PDB entry 8ETU | electron microscopy, 2.80 A resolution | chains V and Q of the 10 polymer chains in the assembly

# Chain V
Name: RuvB-like protein 1
Organism: Saccharomyces cerevisiae S288C
Notes: EC 3.6.4.12
UniProt: Q03940 (RUVB1_YEAST); residue numbers follow UniProt; this construct covers 21-463
Sequence (443 residues; numbered 21 to 463; the number before each row is that of its first residue):
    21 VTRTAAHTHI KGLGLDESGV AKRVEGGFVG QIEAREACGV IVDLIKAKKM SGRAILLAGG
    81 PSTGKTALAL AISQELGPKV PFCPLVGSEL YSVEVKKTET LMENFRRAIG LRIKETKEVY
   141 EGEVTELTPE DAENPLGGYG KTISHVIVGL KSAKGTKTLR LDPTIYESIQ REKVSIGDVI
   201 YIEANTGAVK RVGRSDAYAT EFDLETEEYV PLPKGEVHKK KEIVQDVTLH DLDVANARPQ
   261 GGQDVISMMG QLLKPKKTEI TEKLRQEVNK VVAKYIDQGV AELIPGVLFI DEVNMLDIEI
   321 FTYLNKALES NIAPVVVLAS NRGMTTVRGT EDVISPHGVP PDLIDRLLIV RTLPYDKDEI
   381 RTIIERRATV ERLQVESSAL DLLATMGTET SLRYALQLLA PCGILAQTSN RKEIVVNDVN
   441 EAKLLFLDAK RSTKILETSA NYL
Ligand contacts: ADP (adenosine-5'-diphosphate): Ala-26, His-27, His-29, Ile-30, Gly-47, Phe-48, Val-49, Gln-51, Gly-80, Pro-81, Ser-82, Thr-83, Gly-84, Lys-85, Thr-86, Ala-87, Asn-341, Tyr-375, Ile-383, Leu-412, Arg-413, Leu-416

# Chain Q
Name: Chromatin-remodeling ATPase INO80
Organism: Saccharomyces cerevisiae S288C
Notes: EC 3.6.4.-
UniProt: P53115 (INO80_YEAST); residue numbers follow UniProt; this construct covers 948-1432
Sequence (485 residues; row label = number of the first residue in the row):
   948 IEIDVLCDLT QRQAKLYQVL KSQISTNYDA IENAATNDST SNSASNSGSD QNLINAVMQF
  1008 RKVCNHPDLF ERADVDSPFS FTTFGKTTSM LTASVANNNS SVISNSNMNL SSMSSNNISN
  1068 GKFTDLIYSS RNPIKYSLPR LIYEDLILPN YNNDVDIANK LKNVKFNIFN PSTNYELCLF
  1128 LSKLTGEPSL NEFFRVSTTP LLKRVIERTN GPKNTDSLSF KTITQELLEV TRNAPSEGVM
  1188 ASLLNVEKHA YEREYLNCIQ RGYHPNVSAP PVTIEVLGSS HVTNSINNEL FDPLISQALS
  1248 DIPAITQYNM HVKKGIPVED FPKTGLFPEP LNKNFSSNIS MPSMDRFITE SAKLRKLDEL
  1308 LVKLKSEGHR VLIYFQMTKM MDLMEEYLTY RQYNHIRLDG SSKLEDRRDL VHDWQTNPEI
  1368 FVFLLSTRAG GLGINLTAAD TVIFYDSDWN PTIDSQAMDR AHRLGQTRQV TVYRLLVRGT
  1428 IEERM
Not modelled in the structure: 986-998, 1037-1068, 1346-1355, 1375-1381, 1409-1413

# Interface between chain V and chain Q
Residue-residue contacts - 107 pairs, chain V then chain Q:
  Lys-66(V) / Ser-969(Q)  hydrogen bond (side chain-backbone)
  Gln-94(V) / Gln-965(Q)
  Glu-95(V) / Ser-969(Q)
  Leu-96(V) / Ser-969(Q)
  Gly-97(V) / Ser-969(Q)
  Pro-98(V) / Gln-965(Q)
  Pro-98(V) / Val-966(Q)
  Ile-133(V) / Phe-1026(Q)  hydrophobic
  Glu-135(V) / Phe-1026(Q)
  Glu-135(V) / Ser-1027(Q)  hydrogen bond (side chain-backbone)
  Lys-137(V) / Ser-1024(Q)  hydrogen bond
  Lys-137(V) / Pro-1025(Q)  hydrogen bond (side chain-backbone)
  Lys-137(V) / Ser-1027(Q)  hydrogen bond
  Glu-138(V) / Phe-1031(Q)
  Glu-138(V) / Lys-1033(Q)
  Glu-138(V) / Thr-1034(Q)  hydrogen bond (side chain-backbone)
  Tyr-140(V) / Leu-1073(Q)  hydrophobic
  Asp-151(V) / Thr-1253(Q)
  Asp-151(V) / Asn-1256(Q)  hydrogen bond
  Ala-152(V) / Lys-1261(Q)  hydrogen bond (backbone-side chain)
  Pro-155(V) / Met-1257(Q)  hydrophobic
  Pro-155(V) / Lys-1261(Q)
  Leu-156(V) / Met-1257(Q)  hydrophobic
  Leu-156(V) / Ile-1263(Q)  hydrophobic
  Leu-156(V) / Asp-1267(Q)
  Leu-156(V) / Pro-1269(Q)
  Lys-161(V) / Ser-1243(Q)
  Lys-161(V) / Gln-1244(Q)
  Thr-162(V) / Gln-1244(Q)
  Thr-162(V) / Ile-1249(Q)
  Thr-162(V) / Thr-1253(Q)
  Thr-178(V) / Phe-1070(Q)
  Thr-178(V) / Thr-1071(Q)  hydrogen bond (backbone-backbone)
  Leu-179(V) / Thr-1071(Q)
  Arg-180(V) / Phe-1070(Q)
  Arg-180(V) / Thr-1071(Q)  hydrogen bond (backbone-backbone)
  Arg-180(V) / Asp-1072(Q)  salt bridge
  Arg-180(V) / Leu-1073(Q)  hydrogen bond (backbone-backbone)
  Leu-181(V) / Leu-1073(Q)
  Asp-182(V) / Leu-1073(Q)  hydrogen bond (backbone-backbone)
  Asp-182(V) / Ile-1074(Q)
  Asp-182(V) / Tyr-1075(Q)
  Ile-185(V) / Tyr-1075(Q)  hydrophobic
  Tyr-186(V) / Pro-1250(Q)
  Glu-187(V) / Ser-1247(Q)  hydrogen bond
  Gln-190(V) / Asp-1248(Q)
  Arg-191(V) / Leu-1246(Q)
  Arg-191(V) / Phe-1274(Q)
  Glu-192(V) / Ser-1283(Q)  hydrogen bond
  Glu-192(V) / Ser-1284(Q)
  Tyr-201(V) / Val-1022(Q)
  Tyr-201(V) / Met-1288(Q)  hydrophobic
  Glu-203(V) / Ser-1027(Q)
  Ala-204(V) / Phe-1031(Q)
  Asn-205(V) / Ser-1027(Q)
  Asn-205(V) / Thr-1029(Q)
  Asn-205(V) / Phe-1031(Q)
  Asn-205(V) / Ser-1077(Q)  hydrogen bond (backbone-side chain)
  Thr-206(V) / Ser-1027(Q)
  Thr-206(V) / Thr-1029(Q)
  Thr-206(V) / Tyr-1075(Q)
  Thr-206(V) / Ser-1077(Q)
  Val-209(V) / Ser-1284(Q)
  Lys-210(V) / Ser-1284(Q)
  Lys-210(V) / Ile-1286(Q)
  Val-212(V) / Met-1288(Q)  hydrophobic
  Glu-225(V) / Lys-1280(Q)
  His-238(V) / Thr-1034(Q)
  Lys-240(V) / Thr-1034(Q)  hydrogen bond (side chain-backbone)
  Lys-241(V) / Asp-1021(Q)  salt bridge
  Ile-243(V) / Asp-1021(Q)
  Ile-243(V) / Val-1022(Q)
  Gln-245(V) / Ser-1024(Q)  hydrogen bond (side chain-backbone)
  Gln-245(V) / Pro-1025(Q)
  Gln-245(V) / Phe-1026(Q)
  Val-247(V) / Val-1214(Q)  hydrophobic
  Asp-251(V) / Asn-1213(Q)
  Asp-251(V) / Val-1214(Q)
  Leu-252(V) / Phe-1028(Q)  hydrophobic
  Leu-252(V) / Val-1214(Q)  hydrophobic
  Ala-255(V) / Val-1214(Q)
  Ala-255(V) / Ala-1216(Q)
  Asn-256(V) / Phe-1028(Q)
  Asn-256(V) / Asn-1079(Q)
  Asn-256(V) / Ile-1081(Q)
  Pro-259(V) / Ala-1216(Q)
  Pro-259(V) / Pro-1217(Q)
  Pro-259(V) / Pro-1218(Q)
  Gln-260(V) / Ser-1215(Q)
  Gln-260(V) / Ala-1216(Q)  hydrogen bond (backbone-backbone)
  Gly-261(V) / Ala-1216(Q)
  Gly-262(V) / Tyr-1075(Q)
  Gln-263(V) / Tyr-1075(Q)  hydrogen bond (backbone-side chain)
  Asp-264(V) / Pro-1218(Q)
  Asp-264(V) / Leu-1237(Q)
  Asp-264(V) / Phe-1238(Q)
  Val-265(V) / Glu-1236(Q)
  Val-265(V) / Leu-1237(Q)  hydrogen bond (backbone-backbone)
  Val-265(V) / Ile-1242(Q)  hydrophobic
  Val-265(V) / Ser-1243(Q)
  Ile-266(V) / Pro-1218(Q)  hydrophobic
  Ile-266(V) / Leu-1237(Q)  hydrophobic
  Ser-267(V) / Pro-1218(Q)
  Leu-272(V) / Pro-1275(Q)  hydrophobic
  Leu-284(V) / Ile-1081(Q)  hydrophobic
  Glu-287(V) / Ile-1081(Q)
  Val-291(V) / Phe-1028(Q)  hydrophobic
Interface residues without a listed pair, chain V (79 interface residues in all): Lys-99, Thr-136, Pro-149, Glu-153, Gly-158, Gly-160, Ile-163, Lys-177, Thr-184, Ile-202, Gly-207, Ala-208, Thr-226, Glu-242, Met-268, Gln-271, Lys-283, Val-288, Tyr-295
Interface residues without a listed pair, chain Q (64 interface residues in all): Lys-962, Thr-973, Thr-1035, Ser-1036, Lys-1069, Pro-1080, Lys-1082, Tyr-1083, Pro-1240, Ile-1252

# Summary
The interface between chain V and chain Q involves 79 residues on one side and 64 on the other; the contacts
include 20 hydrogen bonds and 2 salt bridges. Polar contacts include Arg-180(V)/Asp-1072(Q),
Lys-241(V)/Asp-1021(Q) and Lys-66(V)/Ser-969(Q). Ligands of chain V: ADP.
Here chain V is RuvB-like protein 1 and chain Q is Chromatin-remodeling ATPase INO80, both from Saccharomyces
cerevisiae S288C. Entry 8ETU (Class2 of the INO80-Hexasome complex) was determined by electron microscopy,
deposited together with 8ETS, 8ETT, 8ETV, 8ETW, 8EU9, 8EUE, 8EUF and 8EUJ.
